PDB entry 6EIT | electron microscopy, 3.90 A resolution | chains 2 and 4 of the 4 polymer chains in the assembly

Chain 2:
Name: VP2
Source organism: Coxsackievirus A24
UniProt: A0A088F913 (A0A088F913_9ENTO); residues 1-271 here correspond to UniProt positions 70-340 (UniProt number = residue number + 69)
Sequence (271 residues; numbered 1 to 271; the number before each row is that of its first residue):
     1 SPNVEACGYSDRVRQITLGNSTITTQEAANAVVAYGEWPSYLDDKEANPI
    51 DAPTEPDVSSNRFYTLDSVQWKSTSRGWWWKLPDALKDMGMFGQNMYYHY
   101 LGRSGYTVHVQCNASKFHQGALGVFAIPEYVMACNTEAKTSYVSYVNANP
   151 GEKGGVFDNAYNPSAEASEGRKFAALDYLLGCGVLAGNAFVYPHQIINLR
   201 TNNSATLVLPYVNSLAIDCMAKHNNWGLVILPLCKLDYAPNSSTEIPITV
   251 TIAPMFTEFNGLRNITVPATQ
Disordered / not traced: 1-7

Chain 4:
Name: Intercellular adhesion molecule 1
Source organism: Homo sapiens
UniProt: P05362 (ICAM1_HUMAN); residues 1-85 here correspond to UniProt positions 28-112 (UniProt number = residue number + 27)
Sequence (85 residues; row label = number of the first residue in the row):
     1 QTSVSPSKVILPRGGSVLVTCSTSCDQPKLLGIETPLPKKELLLPGNNRK
    51 VYELSNVQEDSQPMCYSNCPDGQSTAKTFLTVYWT
Disulfide bonds: Cys21-Cys65, Cys25-Cys69

Interface between chain 2 and chain 4:
Pairs across the interface - 15 pairs, chain 2 then chain 4:
  Ala138(2) with Leu44(4); Pro45(4), hydrophobic; Gly46(4), hydrogen bond (backbone-backbone)
  Lys139(2) with Gly46(4), hydrogen bond (side chain-backbone); Asn47(4); Asn48(4); Arg49(4), hydrogen bond (side chain-backbone)
  Thr140(2) with Asn47(4)
  Tyr142(2) with Glu41(4)
  Ala165(2) with Leu43(4)
  Glu166(2) with Leu43(4)
  Ala167(2) with Glu41(4); Leu43(4)
  Ser168(2) with Lys40(4); Glu41(4)
Interface residues without a listed pair, chain 4 (11 interface residues in all): Leu42, Lys50
Interface features reported in the paper:
  - interface residues, chain 2: Ala138(2), Lys139(2), Thr140(2)
  - interface residues, chain 4: Pro45(4), Asn47(4)

In short:
8 residues of chain 2 face 11 of chain 4 across their interface; the contacts include 3 hydrogen bonds. Polar
contacts include Lys139(2)-Gly46(4), Lys139(2)-Arg49(4) and Ala138(2)-Gly46(4). The paper reports interface
residues Ala138(2), Lys139(2) and Pro45(4) among others.
Here chain 2 is VP2 (Coxsackievirus A24) and chain 4 is Intercellular adhesion molecule 1 (Homo sapiens).
Entry 6EIT (Coxsackievirus A24v in complex with the D1-D2 fragment of ICAM-1) was determined by electron
microscopy.
